Entry 3LIO (X-ray diffraction, 1.50 A resolution); this record covers chains A and B.

== Chain A (and B) ==
Name: iron superoxide dismutase
Source organism: Pseudoalteromonas haloplanktis
Notes: EC 1.15.1.1; chain B of this document is another copy of the same molecule, construct and numbering; everything in this record applies to it too
Reference sequence: P84612 (SODF_PSEHT); residue numbers follow UniProt; this construct covers 1-192
Chain sequence (192 residues; each row starts with the number of its first residue):
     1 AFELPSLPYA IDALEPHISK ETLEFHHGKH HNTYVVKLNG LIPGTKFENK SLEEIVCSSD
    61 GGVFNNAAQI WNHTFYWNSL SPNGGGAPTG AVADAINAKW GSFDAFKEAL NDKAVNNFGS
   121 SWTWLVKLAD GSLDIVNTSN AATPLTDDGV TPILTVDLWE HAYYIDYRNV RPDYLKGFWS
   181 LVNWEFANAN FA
UniProt features mapped onto this chain:
  - binding site (Fe cation): His-26, His-73, Asp-157, His-161
Bound ions: Fe ion: His-26, His-73, Asp-157, His-161

== How chain A and chain B interact ==
Pairs across the interface - 44 pairs, chain A then chain B:
  Glu-21(A) with Arg-168(B), salt bridge
  Phe-25(A) with Tyr-164(B); Arg-168(B); Asn-169(B)
  Lys-29(A) with Asn-169(B)
  His-30(A) with Glu-160(B); Tyr-164(B), hydrogen bond; Asn-169(B)
  Asn-65(A) with Phe-118(B)
  Gln-69(A) with Phe-118(B)
  Phe-118(A) with Asn-65(B); Gln-69(B); Asn-140(B); Ala-141(B), hydrophobic; Trp-159(B), hydrophobic
  Gly-119(A) with Ser-120(B); Asn-140(B); Trp-159(B)
  Ser-120(A) with Gly-119(B); Ser-120(B), hydrogen bond
  Asn-140(A) with Phe-118(B); Gly-119(B)
  Ala-141(A) with Phe-118(B)
  Trp-159(A) with Phe-118(B), hydrophobic; Gly-119(B); Glu-160(B)
  Glu-160(A) with His-30(B); Trp-159(B); Glu-160(B), hydrogen bond (side chain-backbone); His-161(B), salt bridge
  His-161(A) with Glu-160(B), salt bridge; Tyr-164(B)
  Tyr-164(A) with Phe-25(B); His-30(B), hydrogen bond; His-161(B); Ile-165(B), hydrophobic
  Ile-165(A) with Tyr-164(B), hydrophobic; Arg-168(B)
  Arg-168(A) with Glu-21(B), salt bridge; Phe-25(B); Ile-165(B)
  Asn-169(A) with Phe-25(B); Lys-29(B); His-30(B)
Other interface residues (no listed pair), chain A (19 interface residues in all): Tyr-34
Other interface residues (no listed pair), chain B (19 interface residues in all): Tyr-34

== Summary ==
Chain A and chain B each contribute 19 residues to their interface, with 4 hydrogen bonds and 4 salt bridges.
Among the polar pairs are Glu-21(A)/Arg-168(B), Glu-160(A)/His-161(B) and His-30(A)/Tyr-164(B). Curated
annotation (UniProt) lists 4 Fe cation-binding residues on chain A.
Both chains are iron superoxide dismutase (Pseudoalteromonas haloplanktis). Entry 3LIO (X-ray structure of the
iron superoxide dismutase from pseudoalteromonas haloplanktis (crystal form I)) was determined by X-ray
diffraction together with 3LJ9 and 3LJF from the same study.
